PDB entry 5CPJ | X-ray diffraction, 3.15 A resolution | chains E and I of the 10 polymer chains in the assembly

== Chain E ==
Name: Histone H3.1
Organism: Homo sapiens
UniProtKB: P68431 (H31_HUMAN); residues 0-135 here correspond to UniProt positions 1-136 (UniProt number = residue number + 1)
Amino-acid sequence (139 residues; numbered -3 to 135; the number before each row is that of its first residue; numbers below 1 keep their minus sign (Gly-3 is residue -3)):
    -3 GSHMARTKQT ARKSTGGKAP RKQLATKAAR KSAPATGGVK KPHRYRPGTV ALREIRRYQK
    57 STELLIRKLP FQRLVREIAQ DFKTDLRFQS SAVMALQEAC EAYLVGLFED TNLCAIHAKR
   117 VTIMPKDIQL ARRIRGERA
Not modelled in the structure: -3 to 37, 135
Differences from the reference sequence: expression tag (-3 to -1)
Curated features (UniProtKB/Swiss-Prot):
  - modified residue: Arg2 (Asymmetric dimethylarginine), Thr3 (Phosphothreonine), Lys4 (Allysine), Gln5 (5-glutamyl dopamine), Thr6 (Phosphothreonine), Arg8 (Citrulline), Lys9 (N6,N6,N6-trimethyllysine), Ser10 (ADP-ribosylserine), Thr11 (Phosphothreonine), Lys14 (N6-(2-hydroxyisobutyryl)lysine), Arg17 (Asymmetric dimethylarginine), Lys18 (N6-(2-hydroxyisobutyryl)lysine), Lys23 (N6-(2-hydroxyisobutyryl)lysine), Arg26 (Citrulline), Lys27 (N6,N6,N6-trimethyllysine), Ser28 (ADP-ribosylserine), Lys36 (N6,N6,N6-trimethyllysine), Lys37 (N6-methyllysine), Tyr41 (Phosphotyrosine), Lys56 (N6,N6,N6-trimethyllysine) and 8 more in UniProt
  - lipidation: Lys18 (N6-decanoyllysine)

== Chain I ==
Molecule: 146-nt DNA strand
Sequence (146 nucleotides; each row starts with the number of its first residue):
     1 ATCCAAATGG ATTCGAATGG AATCATTGAA TGGAAATGAA TGGAATCATT GGTTGGACTC
    61 AAATGGAATT TTCGAACAGG CTCAAATGGA ATCTTCGAAT GGATTCGAAT GTAATCATTT
   121 TCGAATGGAT TCGAATGGAA TCTGAT
Modified / non-standard residues: 5CM (5-methyl-2'-deoxy-cytidine-5'-monophosphate) at position 14, 5CM (5-methyl-2'-deoxy-cytidine-5'-monophosphate) at position 73, 5CM (5-methyl-2'-deoxy-cytidine-5'-monophosphate) at position 96, 5CM (5-methyl-2'-deoxy-cytidine-5'-monophosphate) at position 106, 5CM (5-methyl-2'-deoxy-cytidine-5'-monophosphate) at position 122, 5CM (5-methyl-2'-deoxy-cytidine-5'-monophosphate) at position 132

== How chain E and chain I interact ==
Residue-residue contacts - 25 pairs, chain E then chain I:
  His39(E) with DA6(I), phosphate contact
  Arg40(E) with DT82(I), hydrogen bond to the base; DC83(I), hydrogen bond to the sugar
  Tyr41(E) with DA7(I), sugar contact; DT82(I), sugar contact; DC83(I), hydrogen bond to the phosphate
  Arg42(E) with DT82(I), phosphate contact
  Pro43(E) with DC81(I), phosphate contact; DT82(I), phosphate contact
  Gly44(E) with DC81(I), hydrogen bond to the phosphate; DT82(I), hydrogen bond to the phosphate
  Thr45(E) with DT82(I), hydrogen bond to the phosphate
  Val46(E) with DT82(I), hydrogen bond to the phosphate
  Ala47(E) with DT82(I), phosphate contact
  Arg49(E) with DA7(I), hydrogen bond to the phosphate; DT8(I), salt bridge to the phosphate
  Lys56(E) with DG9(I), salt bridge to the phosphate
  Arg63(E) with DA90(I), phosphate contact; DA91(I), phosphate contact
  Lys64(E) with DA91(I), hydrogen bond to the phosphate; DT92(I), salt bridge to the phosphate
  Leu65(E) with DA91(I), hydrogen bond to the phosphate
  Pro66(E) with DA90(I), phosphate contact
  Arg69(E) with DA90(I), salt bridge to the phosphate
  Arg83(E) with DA99(I), base contact
Other interface residues (no listed pair), chain E (18 interface residues in all): Lys115
Other interface residues (no listed pair), chain I (15 interface residues in all): DT71, DG89, DG97, DT100

== Overview ==
18 residues of chain E face 15 of chain I across their interface; the contacts include 10 hydrogen bonds and 4
salt bridges. Among the polar pairs are Arg40(E)-DT82(I), Arg40(E)-DC83(I) and Tyr41(E)-DC83(I).
Chain E is Histone H3.1 (Homo sapiens) and chain I is a 146-nt DNA strand; the structure, Nucleosome
containing methylated Sat2R DNA, was determined by X-ray diffraction, deposited together with 5CPI and 5CPK.
